PDB entry 2IEI | X-ray diffraction, 1.91 A resolution | chains A and B

[Chain A (and B)]
Protein: Glycogen phosphorylase, muscle form
From: Oryctolagus cuniculus
Notes: EC 2.4.1.1; chain B of this document is another copy of the same molecule, construct and numbering; everything in this record applies to it too
Reference sequence: P00489 (PYGM_RABIT); numbering as in UniProt (aligned over 1-842)
Amino-acid sequence (842 residues; numbered 1 to 842; the number before each row is that of its first residue):
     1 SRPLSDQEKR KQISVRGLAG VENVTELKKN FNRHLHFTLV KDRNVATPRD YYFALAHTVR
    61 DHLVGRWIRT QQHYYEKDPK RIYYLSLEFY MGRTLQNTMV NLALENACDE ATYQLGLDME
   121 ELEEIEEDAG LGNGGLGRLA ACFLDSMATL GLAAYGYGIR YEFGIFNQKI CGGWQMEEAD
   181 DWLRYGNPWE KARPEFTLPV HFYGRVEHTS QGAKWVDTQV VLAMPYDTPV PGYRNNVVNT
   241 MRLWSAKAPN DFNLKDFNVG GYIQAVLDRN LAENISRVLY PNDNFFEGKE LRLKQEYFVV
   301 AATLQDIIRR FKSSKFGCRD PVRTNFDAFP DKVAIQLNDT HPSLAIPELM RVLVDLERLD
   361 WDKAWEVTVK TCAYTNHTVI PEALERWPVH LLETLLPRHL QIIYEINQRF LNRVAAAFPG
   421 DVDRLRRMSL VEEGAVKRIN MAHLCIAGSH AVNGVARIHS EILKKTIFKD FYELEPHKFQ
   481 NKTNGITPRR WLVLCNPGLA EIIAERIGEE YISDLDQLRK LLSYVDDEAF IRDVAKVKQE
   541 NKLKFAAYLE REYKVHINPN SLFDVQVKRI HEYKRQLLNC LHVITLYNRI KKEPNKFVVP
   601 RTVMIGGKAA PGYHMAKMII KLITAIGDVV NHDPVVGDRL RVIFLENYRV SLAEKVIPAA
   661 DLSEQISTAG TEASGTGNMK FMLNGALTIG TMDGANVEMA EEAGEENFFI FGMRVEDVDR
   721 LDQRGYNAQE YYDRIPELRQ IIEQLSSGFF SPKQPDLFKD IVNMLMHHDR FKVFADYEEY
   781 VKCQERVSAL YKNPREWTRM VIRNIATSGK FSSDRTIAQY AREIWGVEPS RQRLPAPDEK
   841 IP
Not modelled in the structure: 1-11, 211, 250-261, 314-325, 554, 832-842 (chain B: 1-11, 75-76, 250-260, 314-324, 555, 723-726, 837-842)
Covalent attachments: 4'-deoxypyridoxine phosphate (PLR) linked to Lys-680
Sequence notes: conflict Ile-380 (Leu in P00489)
Small-molecule neighbours:
  - FRX ((S)-2-chloro-N-(1-(2-(2-hydroxyethylamino)-2-oxoethyl)-2-oxo-1,2,3,4-tetrahydroquinolin-3-yl)-6H-thieno[2,3-b]pyrrole-5-carboxamide), molecule 1: Phe-37, Thr-38, Leu-39, Val-40, Phe-53, His-57, Arg-60, Tyr-185, Gly-186, Asn-187, Pro-188
  - FRX, molecule 2: Arg-60, Leu-63, Val-64, Trp-67, Pro-188, Trp-189, Glu-190, Lys-191, Ala-192, Pro-194, Met-224, Pro-229
  - 4'-deoxypyridoxine phosphate (PLR; (5-hydroxy-4,6-dimethylpyridin-3-yl)methyl dihydrogen phosphate): Tyr-90, Gly-134, Gly-135, Arg-138, Trp-491, Val-567, Lys-568, Lys-574, Tyr-648, Arg-649, Val-650, Ala-653, Gln-665, Glu-672, Gly-675, Thr-676, Gly-677
Curated features (UniProtKB/Swiss-Prot):
  - modified residue: Ser-747 (Phosphoserine)

[Chain A / chain B interface]
Pairs across the interface (58):
  Arg-33(A) / Arg-33(B)
  His-36(A) / Val-64(B)
  His-36(A) / Ile-68(B)
  Phe-37(A) / Asp-61(B)
  Phe-37(A) / Val-64(B)  hydrophobic
  Thr-38(A) / Lys-191(B)
  Leu-39(A) / Lys-191(B)
  Val-40(A) / Trp-67(B)  hydrophobic
  Val-40(A) / Lys-191(B)
  Lys-41(A) / Ile-68(B)
  Lys-41(A) / Arg-193(B)
  Lys-41(A) / Glu-195(B)  salt bridge
  Asp-61(A) / Phe-37(B)
  Val-64(A) / His-36(B)
  Val-64(A) / Phe-37(B)
  Ile-68(A) / His-36(B)
  Ile-68(A) / Asp-42(B)
  Phe-163(A) / Val-266(B)  hydrophobic
  Phe-163(A) / Arg-269(B)
  Gly-164(A) / Tyr-262(B)
  Phe-166(A) / Tyr-262(B)
  Ala-179(A) / Arg-269(B)
  Asp-181(A) / Lys-247(B)  salt bridge
  Asp-181(A) / Arg-269(B)  salt bridge
  Arg-184(A) / Lys-247(B)
  Tyr-185(A) / Pro-194(B)  hydrophobic
  Lys-191(A) / Leu-39(B)
  Arg-193(A) / Lys-41(B)
  Pro-194(A) / Tyr-185(B)  hydrophobic
  Glu-195(A) / Thr-47(B)
  Lys-247(A) / Asp-181(B)  salt bridge
  Tyr-262(A) / Gly-164(B)
  Tyr-262(A) / Phe-166(B)
  Tyr-262(A) / Val-278(B)
  Tyr-262(A) / Pro-281(B)  hydrophobic
  Tyr-262(A) / Pro-611(B)  hydrophobic
  Ile-263(A) / Val-278(B)  hydrophobic
  Ile-263(A) / Tyr-280(B)  hydrophobic
  Ile-263(A) / Pro-281(B)
  Val-266(A) / Phe-163(B)  hydrophobic
  Val-266(A) / Val-278(B)  hydrophobic
  Leu-267(A) / Asn-274(B)
  Arg-269(A) / Phe-163(B)
  Arg-269(A) / Ala-179(B)
  Arg-269(A) / Asp-181(B)  salt bridge
  Asn-270(A) / Asn-270(B)
  Asn-270(A) / Asn-274(B)  hydrogen bond
  Asn-270(A) / Arg-277(B)  hydrogen bond
  Asn-274(A) / Leu-267(B)
  Asn-274(A) / Asn-270(B)  hydrogen bond
  Arg-277(A) / Leu-267(B)
  Arg-277(A) / Asn-270(B)  hydrogen bond
  Val-278(A) / Tyr-262(B)
  Val-278(A) / Val-266(B)  hydrophobic
  Tyr-280(A) / Ile-263(B)  hydrophobic
  Pro-281(A) / Tyr-262(B)  hydrophobic
  Pro-281(A) / Ile-263(B)
  Pro-611(A) / Tyr-262(B)  hydrophobic
Other interface residues (no listed pair), chain A (43 interface residues in all): Asp-42, Thr-47, Arg-60, Gly-65, Trp-67, Glu-177, Met-224, Leu-279, Leu-291
Other interface residues (no listed pair), chain B (43 interface residues in all): Thr-38, Val-40, Arg-60, Gly-65, Glu-177, Arg-184, Met-224, Leu-279, Leu-291

[Summary]
The chain A/chain B interface involves 43 residues from each chain; the contacts include 4 hydrogen bonds and
5 salt bridges. Polar contacts include Lys-41(A)/Glu-195(B), Asp-181(A)/Lys-247(B) and Asp-181(A)/Arg-269(B).
Ligands of chain A: compound FRX. Covalently linked 4'-deoxypyridoxine phosphate: at Lys-680(A).
Chain A and chain B are both Glycogen phosphorylase, muscle form (Oryctolagus cuniculus); the structure,
Crystal structure of rabbit muscle glycogen phosphorylase in complex with 3,4-dihydro-2-quinolone, was
determined by X-ray diffraction (same publication as 2IEG).
